Entry 4KWJ (X-ray diffraction, 1.75 A resolution); this record covers chain A.

[Chain A]
Name: Cysteine dioxygenase type 1
From: Rattus norvegicus
Notes: EC 1.13.11.20
UniProt: P21816 (CDO1_RAT); residue numbers follow UniProt; this construct covers 1-200
Amino-acid sequence (200 residues; each row starts with the number of its first residue):
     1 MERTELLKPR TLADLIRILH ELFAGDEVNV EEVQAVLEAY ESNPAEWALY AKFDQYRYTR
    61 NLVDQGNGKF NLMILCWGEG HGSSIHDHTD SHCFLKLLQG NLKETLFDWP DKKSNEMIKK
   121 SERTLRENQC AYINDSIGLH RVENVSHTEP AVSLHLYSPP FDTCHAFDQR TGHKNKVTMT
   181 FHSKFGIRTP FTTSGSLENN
Disordered / not traced: 1-3, 191-200
Ion coordination: Fe2+: His86, His88, His140

[Overview]
His86, His88 and His140 form the Fe2+ site.
Chain A is Cysteine dioxygenase type 1 (Rattus norvegicus); the structure, Resting state of rat cysteine
dioxygenase, was determined by X-ray diffraction (same publication as 4KWK and 4KWL).
